PDB entry 4AXU | X-ray diffraction, 1.38 A resolution | chain A

== Chain A ==
Protein: Thaumatin-1
Organism: Thaumatococcus daniellii
Reference sequence: P02883 (THM1_THADA); numbering as in UniProt (aligned over 1-206)
Chain sequence (206 residues; each row starts with the number of its first residue):
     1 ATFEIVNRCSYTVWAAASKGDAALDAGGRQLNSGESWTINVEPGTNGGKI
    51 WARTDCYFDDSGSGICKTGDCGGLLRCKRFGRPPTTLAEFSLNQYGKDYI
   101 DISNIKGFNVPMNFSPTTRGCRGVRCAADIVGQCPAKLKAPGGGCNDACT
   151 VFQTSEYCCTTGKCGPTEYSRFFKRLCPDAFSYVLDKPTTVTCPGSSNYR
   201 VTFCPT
Disulfide bonds: Cys-9/Cys-204, Cys-56/Cys-66, Cys-71/Cys-77, Cys-121/Cys-193, Cys-126/Cys-177, Cys-134/Cys-145, Cys-149/Cys-158, Cys-159/Cys-164

== Overview ==
Chain A is Thaumatin-1 (Thaumatococcus daniellii); the structure, CRYSTAL STRUCTURE OF THAUMATIN FROM AN
AUTO-HARVESTED CRYSTAL, control experiment, was determined by X-ray diffraction (same publication as 4AXR,
4AXT and 4B0D).
